PDB entry 1F3R | solution NMR | chains A and B

Chain A:
Protein: Acetylcholine receptor alpha
Notes: fragment: main immunogenic region (91-100)
Amino-acid sequence (10 residues; each row starts with the number of its first residue):
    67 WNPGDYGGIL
Differences from the reference sequence: engineered mutation Gly70 (Ala94 in 223528), Leu76 (Lys100 in 223528)
Modified positions: Leu76 (norleucine; NLE)

Chain B:
Protein: Fv antibody fragment
From: Rattus norvegicus
Notes: fragment: fragment of mab198 raised against human acetylcholine receptor; antibody fragment or engineered binder
Amino-acid sequence (257 residues; numbered 1 to 257; the number before each row is that of its first residue):
     1 QVQLLESGPGLVRPSETLSLTCTVSGFSLTSFSVSWVRHPSGKGPEWMGR
    51 MWYDGYTAYNSALKSRLSISRDTSKNQVFLKMNSLQTDDTGTYYCTRDLY
   101 GGYPLGFWYFDFWGPGTMVTVSSGGGGSGGGGSGGGGSDIKLTQSPSLLS
   151 ASVGDRVTLSCKGSQNINNYLAWYQQKLGEAPKLLIYNTNSLQTGIPSRF
   201 SGSGSGTDYTLTISSLQPEDVATYFCYQYNNGYTFGAGTKLELKAAEQKL
   251 ISEEDLN
Cystine bridges: Cys22-Cys95

How chain A and chain B interact:
Residue-residue contacts - 33 pairs, chain A then chain B:
  Trp67(A) with Trp47(B); Tyr59(B); Asn60(B); Ser61(B); Asn231(B); Gly232(B); Tyr233(B)
  Asn68(A) with Tyr56(B); Ala58(B); Tyr59(B); Lys64(B)
  Pro69(A) with Tyr56(B)
  Gly70(A) with Arg50(B); Trp52(B)
  Asp71(A) with Trp47(B); Arg50(B); Ala58(B); Tyr109(B); Tyr233(B)
  Tyr72(A) with Asn230(B); Asn231(B); Tyr233(B)
  Gly73(A) with Trp52(B); Pro104(B)
  Gly74(A) with Pro104(B); Gly106(B); Phe107(B)
  Ile75(A) with Phe107(B); Tyr170(B); Tyr229(B); Tyr233(B)
  Leu76(A) with Tyr170(B); Asn230(B)
Other interface residues (no listed pair), chain B (21 interface residues in all): Leu105, Thr234

Overview:
10 residues of chain A face 21 of chain B across their interface.
Chain A is Acetylcholine receptor alpha and chain B is Fv antibody fragment (Rattus norvegicus); the
structure, Complex between fv antibody fragment and an analogue of the main immunogenic region of the
acetylcholine ..., was determined by solution NMR.
